Entry 9BGE (electron microscopy, 4.20 A resolution (low resolution: residue-level contacts below are approximate; hydrogen-bond / salt-bridge calls are withheld)); this record covers chains D and E of the 9 polymer chains in the assembly.

Chain D:
Name: Fv domain of heavy chain of mAb 8-24
Organism: Mus musculus
Chain sequence (233 residues; each row starts with the number of its first residue; a row labelled like 82A-82C holds insertion residues (82A, then the next letters in order)):
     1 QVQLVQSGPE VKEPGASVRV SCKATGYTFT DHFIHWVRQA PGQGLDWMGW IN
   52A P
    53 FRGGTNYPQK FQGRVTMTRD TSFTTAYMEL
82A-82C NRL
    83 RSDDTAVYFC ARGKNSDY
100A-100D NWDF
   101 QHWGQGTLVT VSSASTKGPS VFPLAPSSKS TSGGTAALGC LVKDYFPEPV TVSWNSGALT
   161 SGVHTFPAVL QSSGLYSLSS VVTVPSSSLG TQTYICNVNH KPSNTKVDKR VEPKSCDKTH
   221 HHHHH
Not modelled in the structure: 1, 113-225
Disulfides: Cys-22/Cys-92

Chain E:
Name: Fv domain of light chain of mAb 8-24
Organism: Mus musculus
Chain sequence (200 residues; row label = number of the first residue in the row; note: 4 numbers in that range are skipped by the numbering (no residue carries them; nothing is unmodelled there); a row labelled like 27A-27C holds insertion residues (27A, then the next letters in order)):
     1 DIVMSQSPSS LAVSLGERIT LSCKSSL
27A-27C TLI
    28 Y
28A-28C SYN
    29 GENYLAWYQQ KPGQSPKLLI YSTSTRESGV PDRFTGSGSG TDFTLTISSV KAEDLAVYYC
    89 QQY
    96 EYFGGGTKLE IKRTVAAPSV FIFPPSDEQL KSGTASVVCL LNNFYPREAK VQWKVDNALQ
   156 SGNSQESVTE QDSKDSTYSL SSTLTLSKAD YEKHKVYACE VTH
Not modelled in the structure: 1-2, 28A-28C, 108-198
Disulfides: Cys-23/Cys-88

How chain D and chain E interact:
Pairs across the interface (17):
  Gln-39(D) with Gln-38(E)
  Gln-43(D) with Tyr-87(E)
  Gly-44(D) with Tyr-87(E)
  Leu-45(D) with Pro-44(E); Phe-98(E)
  Trp-47(D) with Glu-96(E)
  Lys-96(D) with Leu-46(E); Glu-55(E)
  Tyr-100(D) with Gln-90(E)
  Trp-100B(D) with Gln-89(E); Tyr-91(E); Glu-96(E)
  Asp-100C(D) with Tyr-36(E)
  Phe-100D(D) with Tyr-36(E); Gln-89(E)
  Trp-103(D) with Ser-43(E); Pro-44(E)
Other interface residues (no listed pair), chain D (12 interface residues in all): Gly-104
Other interface residues (no listed pair), chain E (14 interface residues in all): Tyr-32, Tyr-49

Summary:
Chain D and chain E form an interface of 12 and 14 residues respectively.
Chain D is Fv domain of heavy chain of mAb 8-24 and chain E is Fv domain of light chain of mAb 8-24, both from
Mus musculus; the structure, Cryo-EM structure of mAb8-24 bound to 426c.WITO.TM.SOSIP, was determined by
electron microscopy, deposited together with 9B44.
